PDB entry 6O0P | X-ray diffraction, 1.80 A resolution | chain A

== Chain A ==
Molecule: Apoptosis regulator Bcl-2, Bcl-2-like protein 1
Source organism: Homo sapiens
UniProtKB: chimeric construct of P10415, Q07817: residues 1-34 from P10415 (BCL2_HUMAN), isoform P10415-2 positions 1-34 (same numbers); residues 35-91 from Q07817 positions 29-44 (offset varies); residues 92-207 from P10415 (BCL2_HUMAN), isoform P10415-2 positions 92-207 (same numbers)
Amino-acid sequence (166 residues; numbered 1 to 207; 41 numbers in that range are skipped by the numbering (no residue carries them; nothing is unmodelled there); the number before each row is that of its first residue):
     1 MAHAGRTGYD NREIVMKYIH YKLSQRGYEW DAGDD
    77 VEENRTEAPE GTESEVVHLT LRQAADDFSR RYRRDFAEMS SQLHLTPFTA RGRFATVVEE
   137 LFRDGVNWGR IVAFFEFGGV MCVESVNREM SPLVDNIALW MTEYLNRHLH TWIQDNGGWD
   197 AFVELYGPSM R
Not modelled in the structure: 1-8, 77-89, 204-207
Construct notes: engineered mutation Ala101 (Gly in P10415)
Swiss-Prot annotation at these positions:
  - motif: Asp10 to Trp30 (BH4), Val93 to Arg107 (BH3), Glu136 to Gly155 (BH1), Thr187 to Tyr202 (BH2)
  - site: Asp34 (Cleavage)
  - region: Val92 to Arg107 (Required for interaction with SEPTIN4 isoform ARTS. Required XIAP-mediated ubiquitination and apoptosis)
Small-molecule neighbours: LBM (4-{4-[(4'-chloro-5,5-dimethyl[3,4,5,6-tetrahydro[1,1'-biphenyl]]-2-yl)methyl]piperazin-1-yl}-N-[(3-nitro-4-{[(oxan-4-yl )methyl]amino}phenyl)sulfonyl]-2-[(1H-pyrrolo[2,3-b]pyridin-5-yl)oxy]benzamide): Gln99, Ala100, Asp103, Phe104, Arg107, Tyr108, Asp111, Phe112, Glu114, Met115, Val133, Glu136, Leu137, Asn143, Trp144, Gly145, Arg146, Val148, Ala149, Glu152, Phe153, Val156, Phe198, Tyr202
From the paper describing this entry:
  - mutagenesis - G101A, E152A (Kd 27 pM): unchanged binding to LBM
  - conformationally variable residues: Glu152
  - mutagenesis - F104C (Kd 25 nM), F104L: decreased binding to LBM
  - mutagenesis - F104C: unchanged binding to BIM
  - mutagenesis - E152A: unchanged binding to BIMBH3
  - mutagenesis - E152A: unchanged binding to BAXBH3

== Overview ==
Chain A binds compound LBM. From the paper: F104C and F104L reduce binding to LBM; conformational variability
at Glu152; 4 substitutions were tested in all.
Chain A is Apoptosis regulator Bcl-2, Bcl-2-like protein 1 (Homo sapiens); the structure, crystal structure of
BCL-2 G101A mutation with venetoclax, was determined by X-ray diffraction, deposited together with 6O0K, 6O0L,
6O0M and 6O0O.
